2HKR - chains D and A of the 4 polymer chains in the assembly; structure by X-ray diffraction, 1.40 A resolution.

== Chain D ==
Name: Aromatic amine dehydrogenase, small subunit
From: Alcaligenes faecalis
Notes: EC 1.4.99.4; fragment: AADH, small subunit, (residues 59-180)
Reference sequence: Q0VKG6 (Q0VKG6_ALCFA); residues 59-180 here = UniProt positions 59-180
Chain sequence (122 residues; numbered 59 to 180; the number before each row is that of its first residue):
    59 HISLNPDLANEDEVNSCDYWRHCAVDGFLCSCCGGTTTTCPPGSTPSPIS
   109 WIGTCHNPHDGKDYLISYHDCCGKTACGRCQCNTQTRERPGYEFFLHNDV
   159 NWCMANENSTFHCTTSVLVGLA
Not modelled in the structure: 59-70
Sequence notes: modified residue (109)
Modified / non-standard residues: W109 (2-amino-3-(6,7-dioxo-6,7-dihydro-1H-indol-3-yl)-propionic acid; TRQ)
Disulfides: C75-C140, C81-C113, C88-C171, C90-C138, C91-C135, C98-C129, C130-C161
Glycans and other covalent adducts: covalent link W109-W160; 2-(4-methoxyphenyl)ethanamine (ZHH) linked to W109
Residues lining bound ligands: 2-(4-methoxyphenyl)ethanamine (ZHH): D84, G85, D128, N156, D157, V158, N159, F169, T172

== Chain A ==
Name: Aromatic amine dehydrogenase, large subunit
From: Alcaligenes faecalis
Notes: EC 1.4.99.4; fragment: AADH, large subunit, (residues 4-364)
Reference sequence: Q0VKG7 (Q0VKG7_ALCFA); residues 72-432 here correspond to UniProt positions 4-364 (UniProt number = residue number - 68)
Chain sequence (362 residues; row label = number of the first residue in the row):
    72 PREVLTGGHSVSAPQENRIYVMDSVFMHLTESRVHVYDYTNGKFLGMVPT
   122 AFNGHVQVSNDGKKIYTMTTYHERITRGKRSDVVEVWDADKLTFEKEISL
   172 PPKRVQGLNYDGLFRQTTDGKFIVLQNASPATSIGIVDVAKGDYVEDVTA
   222 AAGCWSVIPQPNRPRSFMTICGDGGLLTINLGEDGKVASQSRSKQMFSVK
   272 DDPIFIAPALDKDKAHFVSYYGNVYSADFSGDEVKVDGPWSLLNDEDKAK
   322 NWVPGGYNLVGLHRASGRMYVFMHPDGKEGTHKFPAAEIWVMDTKTKQRV
   372 ARIPGRDALSMTIDQQRNLMLTLDGGNVNVYDISQPEPKLLRTIEGAAEA
   422 SLQVQFHPVGGT
Not modelled in the structure: 72-73
Sequence notes: expression tag (433)
Disulfides: C225-C242
Residues lining bound ligands: 2-(4-methoxyphenyl)acetamide (ZHZ): F97, L100, F123, N124, Q177, G178, L179

== Interface between chain D and chain A ==
Residue-residue contacts (44; chain D residue first):
  R79(D) - E74(A)  salt bridge
  C90(D) - F115(A)
  C91(D) - F115(A)
  G92(D) - F115(A)
  G92(D) - L116(A)
  T96(D) - E74(A)
  T96(D) - V75(A)
  T96(D) - L76(A)
  T96(D) - T77(A)  hydrogen bond (backbone-backbone)
  T97(D) - L76(A)
  T97(D) - T77(A)
  T97(D) - H80(A)
  C98(D) - L76(A)
  C98(D) - T77(A)  hydrogen bond (backbone-backbone)
  C98(D) - H80(A)
  P100(D) - H80(A)
  P100(D) - S81(A)
  P100(D) - V82(A)
  P100(D) - L116(A)
  P100(D) - K162(A)
  G101(D) - K162(A)  hydrogen bond (backbone-backbone)
  G101(D) - L163(A)
  G101(D) - T164(A)
  P104(D) - L76(A)  hydrophobic
  P104(D) - T77(A)
  P104(D) - G78(A)
  H127(D) - L76(A)
  D128(D) - L76(A)
  K132(D) - M118(A)  hydrogen bond (side chain-backbone)
  K132(D) - L163(A)  hydrogen bond (side chain-backbone)
  T133(D) - E102(A)
  T133(D) - R104(A)
  T133(D) - M118(A)
  T133(D) - P120(A)
  A134(D) - R104(A)  hydrogen bond (backbone-side chain)
  R137(D) - H106(A)
  R137(D) - Y108(A)  hydrogen bond
  R137(D) - F115(A)
  R137(D) - G417(A)  hydrogen bond (side chain-backbone)
  R137(D) - A418(A)
  H170(D) - M118(A)
  T173(D) - L76(A)
  V175(D) - E74(A)
  L176(D) - E74(A)  hydrogen bond (backbone-side chain)
Also at the interface, not in a pair above, chain D (24 interface residues in all): S102, C129, C135, S174
Also at the interface, not in a pair above, chain A (24 interface residues in all): G117, W158, D161

== Overview ==
The chain D/chain A interface involves 24 residues from each chain, with 9 hydrogen bonds and 1 salt bridge.
Polar pairs include R79(D)-E74(A), K132(D)-M118(A) and K132(D)-L163(A). Ligands of chain A:
2-(4-methoxyphenyl)acetamide. Covalently linked 2-(4-methoxyphenyl)ethanamine: at W109(D).
Here chain D is Aromatic amine dehydrogenase, small subunit and chain A is Aromatic amine dehydrogenase, large
subunit, both from Alcaligenes faecalis. Entry 2HKR (Structures of the carbinolamine and schiff-base
intermediates in the reductive half-reaction of aromatic amine dehydrogenase (AADH) ...) was determined by
X-ray diffraction.
